Entry 7QO3 (electron microscopy, 6.10 A resolution (low resolution: residue-level contacts below are approximate; hydrogen-bond / salt-bridge calls are withheld)); this record covers chains Q and R of the 41 polymer chains in the assembly.

# Chain Q
Protein: 26S proteasome regulatory subunit RPN6
Organism: Saccharomyces cerevisiae
UniProtKB: Q12377 (RPN6_YEAST); residue numbers follow UniProt; this construct covers 1-434
Chain sequence (434 residues; numbered 1 to 434; the number before each row is that of its first residue):
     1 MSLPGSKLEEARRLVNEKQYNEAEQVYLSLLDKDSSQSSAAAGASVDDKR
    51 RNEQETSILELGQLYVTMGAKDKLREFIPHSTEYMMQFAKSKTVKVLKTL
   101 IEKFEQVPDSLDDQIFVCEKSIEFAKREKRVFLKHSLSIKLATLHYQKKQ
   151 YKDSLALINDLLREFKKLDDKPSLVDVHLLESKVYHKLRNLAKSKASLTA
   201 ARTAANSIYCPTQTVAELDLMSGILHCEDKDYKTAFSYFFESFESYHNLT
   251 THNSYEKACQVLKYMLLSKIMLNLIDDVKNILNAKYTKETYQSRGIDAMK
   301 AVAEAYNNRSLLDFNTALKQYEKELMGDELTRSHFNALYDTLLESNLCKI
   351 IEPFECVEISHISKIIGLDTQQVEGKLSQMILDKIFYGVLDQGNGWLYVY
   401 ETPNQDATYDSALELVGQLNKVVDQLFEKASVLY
Curated features (UniProtKB/Swiss-Prot):
  - modified residue: S2 (N-acetylserine)
  - mutagenesis: F132 (F132L: In rpn6-2; temperature-sensitive mutant that shows defects in proteasome assembly when incubated at 37 degrees Celsius; when associated with P-377), L377 (L377P: In rpn6-2; temperature-sensitive mutant that shows defects in proteasome assembly when incubated at 37 degrees Celsius; when associated with L-132)

# Chain R
Protein: 26S proteasome regulatory subunit RPN7
Organism: Saccharomyces cerevisiae
UniProtKB: Q06103 (RPN7_YEAST); residues 1-429 here = UniProt positions 1-429
Chain sequence (429 residues; row label = number of the first residue in the row):
     1 MVDVEEKSQEVEYVDPTVNRVPNYEVSEKAFLLTQSKVSIEQRKEAAEFV
    51 LAKIKEEEMAPYYKYLCEEYLVNNGQSDLEHDEKSDSLNEWIKFDQELYN
   101 ELCKKNESKIKELNEKIQKLEEDDEGELEQAQAWINLGEYYAQIGDKDNA
   151 EKTLGKSLSKAISTGAKIDVMLTIARLGFFYNDQLYVKEKLEAVNSMIEK
   201 GGDWERRNRYKTYYGIHCLAVRNFKEAAKLLVDSLATFTSIELTSYESIA
   251 TYASVTGLFTLERTDLKSKVIDSPELLSLISTTAALQSISSLTISLYASD
   301 YASYFPYLLETYANVLIPCKYLNRHADFFVREMRRKVYAQLLESYKTLSL
   351 KSMASAFGVSVAFLDNDLGKFIPNKQLNCVIDRVNGIVETNRPDNKNAQY
   401 HLLVKQGDGLLTKLQKYGAAVRLTGSDRV
Not modelled in the structure: 1-19, 425-429
Curated features (UniProtKB/Swiss-Prot):
  - modified residue (Phosphoserine): S8, S77

# Chain Q / chain R interface
Pairs across the interface - 60 pairs, chain Q then chain R:
  K152(Q) - S278(R)
  K152(Q) - L279(R)
  L188(Q) - L277(R)
  L188(Q) - S278(R)
  R189(Q) - P274(R)
  R189(Q) - L277(R)
  N190(Q) - P274(R)
  N190(Q) - E275(R)
  K193(Q) - E275(R)
  S378(Q) - S344(R)
  S378(Q) - Y345(R)
  Q379(Q) - R263(R)
  Q379(Q) - A298(R)
  I381(Q) - S344(R)
  L382(Q) - R263(R)
  L382(Q) - T264(R)
  L382(Q) - S299(R)
  L382(Q) - Q340(R)
  L382(Q) - S344(R)
  D383(Q) - R263(R)
  V389(Q) - S344(R)
  V389(Q) - K346(R)
  L390(Q) - S344(R)
  L390(Q) - Y345(R)
  L390(Q) - K346(R)
  L390(Q) - T347(R)
  D391(Q) - K346(R)
  D391(Q) - T347(R)
  Q392(Q) - Y345(R)
  Q392(Q) - T347(R)
  Q392(Q) - S349(R)
  G393(Q) - T347(R)
  Y398(Q) - K346(R)
  Y400(Q) - K346(R)
  N404(Q) - D394(R)
  Q405(Q) - D394(R)
  Q405(Q) - N395(R)
  Q405(Q) - K396(R)
  Q405(Q) - Q399(R)
  D406(Q) - K396(R)
  D406(Q) - Q399(R)
  Y409(Q) - Q399(R)
  Y409(Q) - Y400(R)
  D410(Q) - Q399(R)
  A412(Q) - L403(R)
  L413(Q) - L403(R)
  L413(Q) - Q406(R)
  V416(Q) - Q406(R)
  L419(Q) - L410(R)
  N420(Q) - L410(R)
  N420(Q) - K413(R)
  V423(Q) - K413(R)
  V423(Q) - L414(R)
  D424(Q) - K413(R)
  F427(Q) - Y417(R)
  A430(Q) - V421(R)
  Y434(Q) - Y417(R)
  Y434(Q) - A420(R)
  Y434(Q) - V421(R)
  Y434(Q) - T424(R)
Also at the interface, not in a pair above, chain Q (38 interface residues in all): L191, A192, E374, K384, G417, L433
Also at the interface, not in a pair above, chain R (36 interface residues in all): I280, Y301, E343, L348, I387, L402, G407

# Overview
Chain Q and chain R form an interface of 38 and 36 residues respectively. Curated annotation (UniProt) lists 2
mutagenesis sites on chain Q.
Here chain Q is 26S proteasome regulatory subunit RPN6 and chain R is 26S proteasome regulatory subunit RPN7,
both from Saccharomyces cerevisiae. Entry 7QO3 (Structure of the 26S proteasome-Ubp6 complex in the si state
(Core Particle and Lid)) was determined by electron microscopy.
